PDB entry 8Q9Y | X-ray diffraction, 1.10 A resolution | chains A and B

Chain A (and B):
Molecule: Twin-arginine translocation signal domain-containing protein
From: Pelomicrobium methylotrophicum
Notes: chain B of this document is another copy of the same molecule, construct and numbering; everything in this record applies to it too
UniProt: A0A5C7ETD9 (A0A5C7ETD9_9PROT); residue numbers follow UniProt; this construct covers 46-513
Amino-acid sequence (489 residues; numbered 25 to 513; the number before each row is that of its first residue):
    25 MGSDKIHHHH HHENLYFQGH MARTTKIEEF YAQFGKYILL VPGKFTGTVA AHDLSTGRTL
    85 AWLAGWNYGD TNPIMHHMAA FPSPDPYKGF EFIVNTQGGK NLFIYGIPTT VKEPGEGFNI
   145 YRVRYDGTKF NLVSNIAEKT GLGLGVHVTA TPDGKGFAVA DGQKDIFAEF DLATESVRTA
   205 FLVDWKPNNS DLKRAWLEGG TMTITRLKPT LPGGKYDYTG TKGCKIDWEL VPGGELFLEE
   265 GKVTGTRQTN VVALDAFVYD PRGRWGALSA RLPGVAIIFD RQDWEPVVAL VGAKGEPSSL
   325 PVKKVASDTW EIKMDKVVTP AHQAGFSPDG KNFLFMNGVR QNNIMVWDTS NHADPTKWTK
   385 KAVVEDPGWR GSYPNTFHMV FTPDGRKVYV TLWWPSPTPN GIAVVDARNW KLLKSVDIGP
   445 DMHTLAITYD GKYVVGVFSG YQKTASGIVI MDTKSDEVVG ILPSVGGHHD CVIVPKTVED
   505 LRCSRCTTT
Disordered / not traced: 25-42 (chain B: 25-46)
Sequence notes: initiating methionine (25); expression tag (26-45)
Bound ions: Cu ion site 1: Gly43, His44 (shared with His376(B) of chain B); Cu ion site 2: Lys68, His100, His493 (together with thiourea); Cu ion site 3: His171, Asp279, His346 (together with thiourea); Cu ion site 4: His171, Gln347 (together with thiourea); Cu ion site 5: His402, His447 (together with thiourea)
Ligand contacts: thiourea (TOU): His100, His101, Val170, His171, Pro256, Asp279, His346, Gln347, Phe401, His402, His447, His493

How chain A and chain B interact:
Residue-residue contacts - 134 pairs, chain A then chain B:
  Met45(A) with Ala56(B); Gln57(B); Gly59(B); Lys456(B)
  Thr48(A) with Gln57(B); Asp476(B), hydrogen bond; Val483(B)
  Thr49(A) with Phe54(B); Gln57(B), hydrogen bond (backbone-side chain); Val483(B)
  Lys50(A) with Glu481(B), salt bridge; Val482(B); Val483(B)
  Ile51(A) with Phe54(B), hydrophobic; Val483(B), hydrogen bond (backbone-backbone); Gly484(B); Leu486(B), hydrophobic
  Glu53(A) with Thr49(B)
  Phe54(A) with Thr49(B); Lys50(B); Ile51(B)
  Tyr55(A) with Ile485(B), hydrogen bond (side chain-backbone); Leu486(B); Pro487(B)
  Gln57(A) with Thr48(B); Thr49(B)
  Phe69(A) with Ala88(B); Trp90(B); Asn91(B), hydrogen bond (backbone-side chain)
  Thr70(A) with Trp86(B); Trp90(B), hydrogen bond (backbone-side chain)
  Gly71(A) with Trp90(B)
  Thr72(A) with Val489(B)
  Ala74(A) with Val489(B), hydrophobic
  His76(A) with Pro487(B); Val489(B)
  Gly81(A) with Ile485(B); Leu486(B); Pro487(B)
  Arg82(A) with Ile442(B), hydrogen bond (side chain-backbone); Gly443(B); Pro444(B); Phe462(B); Ala469(B); Ser470(B); Ile485(B)
  Thr83(A) with Ala469(B); Ser470(B), hydrogen bond (backbone-backbone); Pro487(B); Ser488(B), hydrogen bond (side chain-backbone)
  Leu84(A) with Thr468(B); Ala469(B), hydrogen bond (backbone-backbone)
  Ala85(A) with Lys467(B)
  Trp86(A) with Thr70(B); Gln466(B); Ser470(B), hydrogen bond; Val489(B), hydrophobic; Gly490(B), hydrogen bond (side chain-backbone); Gly491(B)
  Ala88(A) with Phe69(B)
  Trp90(A) with Phe69(B), hydrogen bond (side chain-backbone); Thr70(B), hydrogen bond (side chain-backbone); Gly71(B); Trp90(B); Thr95(B); Asn96(B); Pro97(B); Ile98(B), hydrophobic; Leu126(B), hydrophobic
  Asn91(A) with Phe69(B); Thr133(B), hydrogen bond (backbone-side chain); Val135(B)
  Tyr92(A) with Ile131(B); Pro132(B); Thr133(B); Val135(B)
  Gly93(A) with Val135(B)
  Thr95(A) with Trp90(B)
  Asn96(A) with Trp90(B)
  Pro97(A) with Trp90(B)
  Leu126(A) with Trp90(B), hydrophobic; Asn91(B)
  Ile131(A) with Tyr92(B)
  Pro132(A) with Tyr92(B)
  Thr133(A) with Asn91(B), hydrogen bond (side chain-backbone); Tyr92(B)
  Val135(A) with Asn91(B); Tyr92(B); Gly93(B)
  Thr152(A) with Lys467(B); Thr468(B), hydrogen bond (backbone-side chain)
  Lys153(A) with Lys467(B)
  Ile442(A) with Arg82(B), hydrogen bond (backbone-side chain)
  Gly443(A) with Arg82(B)
  Pro444(A) with Arg82(B)
  Tyr457(A) with Thr48(B)
  Gln466(A) with Trp86(B)
  Lys467(A) with Ala85(B); Thr152(B); Lys153(B)
  Thr468(A) with Leu84(B); Thr152(B), hydrogen bond (side chain-backbone)
  Ala469(A) with Thr83(B); Leu84(B), hydrogen bond (backbone-backbone)
  Ser470(A) with Arg82(B); Thr83(B), hydrogen bond (backbone-backbone); Trp86(B), hydrogen bond
  Asp476(A) with Thr48(B), hydrogen bond
  Glu481(A) with Lys50(B), salt bridge
  Val482(A) with Lys50(B)
  Val483(A) with Thr49(B); Lys50(B); Ile51(B), hydrogen bond (backbone-backbone)
  Gly484(A) with Ile51(B)
  Ile485(A) with Tyr55(B), hydrogen bond (backbone-side chain); Thr80(B); Gly81(B); Arg82(B)
  Leu486(A) with Ile51(B), hydrophobic; Tyr55(B); Gly81(B); Leu486(B), hydrophobic
  Pro487(A) with Tyr55(B); His76(B); Gly81(B); Thr83(B); Pro487(B)
  Ser488(A) with Thr83(B), hydrogen bond (backbone-side chain)
  Val489(A) with Thr72(B); Ala74(B), hydrophobic; His76(B); Trp86(B), hydrophobic
  Gly490(A) with Trp86(B), hydrogen bond (backbone-side chain)
  Gly491(A) with Trp86(B)
Other interface residues (no listed pair), chain A (64 interface residues in all): Arg47, Lys68, Thr80, Ile98, Phe154, Phe462, Ser463
Other interface residues (no listed pair), chain B (67 interface residues in all): Arg47, Glu53, Lys68, Thr134, Phe154, Tyr457, Ser463

Overview:
64 residues of chain A and 67 residues of chain B are in contact, with 27 hydrogen bonds and 2 salt bridges.
Among the polar pairs are Lys50(A)-Glu481(B), Thr48(A)-Asp476(B) and Thr49(A)-Gln57(B). Chain A binds
thiourea. Gly43(A) and His44(A) form the Cu ion site 1.
Both chains are Twin-arginine translocation signal domain-containing protein (Pelomicrobium methylotrophicum).
Entry 8Q9Y (The structure of thiocyanate dehydrogenase from Pelomicrobium methylotrophicum in complex with
inhibitor thiourea at 1.10 A ...) was determined by X-ray diffraction together with 8YOU and 8Q9X from the
same study.
